9QR3 - chains B and F of the 6 polymer chains in the assembly; structure by X-ray diffraction, 1.34 A resolution.

[Chain B]
Protein: Beta subunit of the Methyl-coenzyme M reductase from ANME-2c
Organism: Candidatus Methanogasteraceae archaeon
Notes: EC 2.8.4.1
Chain sequence (434 residues; numbered 1 to 434; the number before each row is that of its first residue):
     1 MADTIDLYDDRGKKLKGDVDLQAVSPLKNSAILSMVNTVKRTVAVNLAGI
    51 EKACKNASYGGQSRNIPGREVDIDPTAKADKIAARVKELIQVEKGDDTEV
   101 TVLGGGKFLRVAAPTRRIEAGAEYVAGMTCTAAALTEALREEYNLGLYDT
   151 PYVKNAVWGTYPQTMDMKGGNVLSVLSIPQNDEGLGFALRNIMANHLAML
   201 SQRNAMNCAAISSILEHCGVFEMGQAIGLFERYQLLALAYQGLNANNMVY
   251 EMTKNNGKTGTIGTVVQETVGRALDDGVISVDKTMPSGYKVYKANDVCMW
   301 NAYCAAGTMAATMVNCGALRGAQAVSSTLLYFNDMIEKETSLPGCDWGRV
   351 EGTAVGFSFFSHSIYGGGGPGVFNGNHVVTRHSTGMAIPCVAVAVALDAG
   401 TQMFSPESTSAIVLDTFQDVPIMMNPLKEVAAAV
Disordered / not traced: 1
Small-molecule neighbours:
  - 1-thioethanesulfonic acid (COM): Phe359, Ser363, Tyr365
  - factor 430 (F43): Ser363, Ile364, Tyr365
  - Coenzyme B (TP7): Phe359, Phe360, Tyr365, Gly366, Gly367, His377, Val378, Val379

[Chain F]
Protein: Gamma subunit of the Methyl-coenzyme M reductase from ANME-2c
Organism: Candidatus Methanogasteraceae archaeon
Notes: EC 2.8.4.1
Chain sequence (265 residues; numbered 1 to 265; the number before each row is that of its first residue):
     1 MAYTPQYYPGSSHVAVNRRKHMSGDVEKLRTVSDDDLVAALGHRAPGADY
    51 PSTHPPLAEMGEPDCPVRQMVEPTPGAAAGDRVRYSQFTDSMYSAPSIPY
   101 FRSYYAAINFRGVDPGTLSGRQIVEARERDMEAQCKAAIESEMTCPALAG
   151 LRGCTVHGHSLRLAEDGMMFDMLQRTHIEGGNVIEDKDQVGVPIDRKVNL
   201 GKPMSDAEAKKRTTIYRTDGVKYRDEEEVLDHVHLVHHRRTMYGYRPETA
   251 AETAPGVGPVTYHTV
Disordered / not traced: 1
Small-molecule neighbours: factor 430 (F43): Leu118, Ser119, Gly120, Arg121, Cys154, Thr155, Val156, His157, Gly158, His159, Ser160

[Chain B / chain F interface]
Contacting residue pairs (11):
  Glu137(B) - Arg246(F)  salt bridge
  Arg140(B) - Tyr245(F)  hydrogen bond
  Arg140(B) - Arg246(F)
  Leu145(B) - Tyr245(F)  hydrogen bond (backbone-side chain)
  Gly146(B) - Tyr245(F)
  Gly146(B) - Pro255(F)
  Leu147(B) - Tyr245(F)  hydrophobic
  Leu147(B) - Pro255(F)  hydrogen bond (backbone-backbone)
  Leu147(B) - Gly256(F)
  Leu147(B) - Val257(F)  hydrophobic
  Tyr148(B) - Gly256(F)
Interface residues without a listed pair, chain B (8 interface residues in all): Asn144, Thr150
Interface residues without a listed pair, chain F (7 interface residues in all): Thr241, Ala254

[Overview]
The interface between chain B and chain F involves 8 residues on one side and 7 on the other; the contacts
include 3 hydrogen bonds and 1 salt bridge. Polar pairs include Glu137(B)-Arg246(F), Arg140(B)-Tyr245(F) and
Leu145(B)-Tyr245(F).
Chain B is Beta subunit of the Methyl-coenzyme M reductase from ANME-2c and chain F is Gamma subunit of the
Methyl-coenzyme M reductase from ANME-2c, both from Candidatus Methanogasteraceae archaeon; the structure,
Methyl-coenzyme M reductase of an ANME-2c from a microbial enrichment, was determined by X-ray diffraction,
deposited together with 9QQT, 9QM5 and 9QR1.
